Entry 7XAU (electron microscopy, 2.97 A resolution); this record covers chains C and D of the 6 polymer chains in the assembly.

# Chain C
Name: Guanine nucleotide-binding protein G(I)/G(S)/G(T) subunit beta-1
Organism: Bos taurus
Reference sequence: P62871 (GBB1_BOVIN); residues 2-340 here = UniProt positions 2-340
Chain sequence (354 residues; each row starts with the number of its first residue; numbers below 1 keep their minus sign (Met-10 is residue -10)):
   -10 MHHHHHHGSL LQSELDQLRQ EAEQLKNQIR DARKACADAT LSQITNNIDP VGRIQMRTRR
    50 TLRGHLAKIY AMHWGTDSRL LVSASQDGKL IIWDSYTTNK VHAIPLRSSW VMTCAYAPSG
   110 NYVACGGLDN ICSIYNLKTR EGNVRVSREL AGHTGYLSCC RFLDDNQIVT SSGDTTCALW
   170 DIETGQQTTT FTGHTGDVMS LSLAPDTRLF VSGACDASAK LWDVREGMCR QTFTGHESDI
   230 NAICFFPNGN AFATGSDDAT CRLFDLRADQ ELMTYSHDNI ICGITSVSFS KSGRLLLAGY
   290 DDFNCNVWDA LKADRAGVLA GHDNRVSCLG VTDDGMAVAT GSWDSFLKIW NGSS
Unresolved in the structure: -10 to 1
Sequence notes: initiating methionine (-10); expression tag (-9 to 1, 341-343)
Cystine bridges: Cys121-Cys149
Curated features (UniProtKB/Swiss-Prot):
  - modified residue: Ser2 (N-acetylserine), His266 (Phosphohistidine)

# Chain D
Name: Guanine nucleotide-binding protein G(I)/G(S)/G(O) subunit gamma-2
Organism: Bos taurus
Reference sequence: P63212 (GBG2_BOVIN); residue numbers follow UniProt; this construct covers 1-71
Chain sequence (71 residues; numbered 1 to 71; the number before each row is that of its first residue):
     1 MASNNTASIA QARKLVEQLK MEANIDRIKV SKAAADLMAY CEAHAKEDPL LTPVPASENP
    61 FREKKFFCAI L
Unresolved in the structure: 1-5, 64-71
Curated features (UniProtKB/Swiss-Prot):
  - modified residue: Ala2 (N-acetylalanine), Cys68 (Cysteine methyl ester)
  - lipidation: Cys68 (S-geranylgeranyl cysteine)

# Chain C / chain D interface
Residue-residue contacts - 87 pairs, chain C then chain D:
  Glu3(C) - Ile9(D)
  Leu7(C) - Ala12(D)  hydrophobic
  Leu7(C) - Arg13(D)
  Leu14(C) - Val16(D)  hydrophobic
  Leu14(C) - Leu19(D)  hydrophobic
  Leu14(C) - Lys20(D)
  Lys15(C) - Leu19(D)
  Gln17(C) - Lys20(D)  hydrogen bond
  Gln17(C) - Ala23(D)
  Ile18(C) - Leu19(D)  hydrophobic
  Ala21(C) - Arg27(D)
  Arg22(C) - Arg27(D)  hydrogen bond (backbone-side chain)
  Cys25(C) - Arg27(D)
  Cys25(C) - Lys29(D)
  Cys25(C) - Val30(D)  hydrogen bond (backbone-backbone)
  Ala26(C) - Val30(D)  hydrophobic
  Asp27(C) - Lys29(D)  salt bridge
  Asp27(C) - Val30(D)
  Asp27(C) - Ser31(D)  hydrogen bond
  Leu30(C) - Ala34(D)  hydrophobic
  Ile33(C) - Ser31(D)
  Ile33(C) - Met38(D)
  Thr34(C) - Met38(D)
  Asn36(C) - Met38(D)
  Val40(C) - Leu51(D)  hydrophobic
  Met45(C) - Leu50(D)  hydrophobic
  Arg46(C) - Glu63(D)  salt bridge
  Thr47(C) - Glu63(D)
  Arg48(C) - Phe61(D)  hydrogen bond (side chain-backbone)
  Arg48(C) - Glu63(D)
  Arg49(C) - Pro60(D)  hydrogen bond (side chain-backbone)
  Arg49(C) - Phe61(D)
  Arg49(C) - Arg62(D)  hydrogen bond (side chain-backbone)
  Ser84(C) - Phe61(D)
  Tyr85(C) - Pro60(D)
  Met217(C) - Gln18(D)
  Met217(C) - Met21(D)  hydrophobic
  Cys218(C) - Gln18(D)  hydrogen bond (backbone-side chain)
  Arg219(C) - Glu22(D)
  Gln220(C) - Glu22(D)
  Thr221(C) - Glu22(D)  hydrogen bond (backbone-side chain)
  Phe235(C) - Leu37(D)  hydrophobic
  Phe235(C) - Tyr40(D)  hydrophobic
  Pro236(C) - Tyr40(D)  hydrogen bond (backbone-side chain)
  Asn237(C) - Asp36(D)
  Asn237(C) - Leu37(D)
  Asn237(C) - Tyr40(D)
  Ala240(C) - Leu37(D)  hydrophobic
  Asp254(C) - Ala33(D)
  Arg256(C) - Arg27(D)
  Arg256(C) - Ile28(D)  hydrogen bond (backbone-backbone)
  Arg256(C) - Asp36(D)
  Ala257(C) - Arg27(D)  hydrogen bond (backbone-side chain)
  Ala257(C) - Ile28(D)
  Asp258(C) - Glu22(D)
  Gln259(C) - Arg27(D)
  Gln259(C) - Val30(D)
  Leu261(C) - Val30(D)  hydrophobic
  Leu261(C) - Ala34(D)  hydrophobic
  Ser279(C) - Asp48(D)  hydrogen bond
  Lys280(C) - His44(D)  hydrogen bond
  Lys280(C) - Glu47(D)
  Lys280(C) - Asp48(D)  hydrogen bond (backbone-side chain)
  Ser281(C) - Tyr40(D)
  Ser281(C) - Cys41(D)  hydrogen bond (backbone-side chain)
  Ser281(C) - His44(D)
  Ser281(C) - Asp48(D)  hydrogen bond (backbone-side chain)
  Gly282(C) - Cys41(D)
  Arg283(C) - Leu51(D)
  Leu300(C) - Leu37(D)  hydrophobic
  Asp323(C) - Glu47(D)
  Asp323(C) - Pro49(D)
  Gly324(C) - Asp48(D)
  Gly324(C) - Pro49(D)
  Gly324(C) - Leu50(D)
  Met325(C) - Pro49(D)  hydrophobic
  Met325(C) - Asn59(D)
  Met325(C) - Pro60(D)
  Ala326(C) - Leu50(D)
  Ala326(C) - Phe61(D)  hydrophobic
  Val327(C) - Leu50(D)  hydrophobic
  Asn340(C) - Leu50(D)
  Asn340(C) - Asn59(D)  hydrogen bond
  Asn340(C) - Phe61(D)
  Gly341(C) - Leu50(D)
  Gly341(C) - Val54(D)
  Ser343(C) - Val54(D)
Interface residues without a listed pair, chain C (60 interface residues in all): Glu10, Gln13, Ala28, Ile43, Leu252, Leu284, Val320, Ile338
Interface residues without a listed pair, chain D (40 interface residues in all): Leu15, Ile25, Asp26, Ala45, Pro53, Ala56

# Overview
The interface between chain C and chain D involves 60 residues on one side and 40 on the other; the contacts
include 18 hydrogen bonds and 2 salt bridges. Polar pairs include Asp27(C)-Lys29(D), Arg46(C)-Glu63(D) and
Gln17(C)-Lys20(D).
Chain C is Guanine nucleotide-binding protein G(I)/G(S)/G(T) subunit beta-1 and chain D is Guanine
nucleotide-binding protein G(I)/G(S)/G(O) subunit gamma-2, both from Bos taurus; the structure, Structure of
somatostatin receptor 2 bound with octreotide, was determined by electron microscopy (same publication as 7XAT
and 7XAV).
